2QL9 - chains A and D of the 7 polymer chains in the assembly; structure by X-ray diffraction, 2.14 A resolution.

# Chain A
Protein: Caspase-7
Source organism: Homo sapiens
Notes: EC 3.4.22.60; fragment: P20 subunit
UniProt: P55210 (CASP7_HUMAN); residues 24-196 here = UniProt positions 24-196
Sequence (173 residues; row label = number of the first residue in the row):
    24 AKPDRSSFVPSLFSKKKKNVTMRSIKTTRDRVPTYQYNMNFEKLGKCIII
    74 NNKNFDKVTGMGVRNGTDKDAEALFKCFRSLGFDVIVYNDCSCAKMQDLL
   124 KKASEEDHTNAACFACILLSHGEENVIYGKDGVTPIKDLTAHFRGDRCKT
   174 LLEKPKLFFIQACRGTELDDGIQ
Unresolved in the structure: 24-56
UniProt features mapped onto this chain:
  - region: Lys-38 to Lys-41 (Exosite), Lys-76 to Arg-87 (Loop L1), Arg-187 to Gln-196 (Loop L2)
  - active site: His-144, Cys-186
  - site: Phe-36, Ser-37 (Cleavage), Met-45, Arg-46 (Cleavage), Ser-47, Ile-48 (Cleavage), Arg-187 (Involved in allosteric regulation)
  - modified residue: Ser-30 (Phosphoserine), Ser-37 (Phosphoserine), Thr-173 (Phosphothreonine)
  - mutagenesis: Ser-30 (S30A: Abolished phosphorylation by PAK2; when associated with A-173 and A-239; S30E: Mimics phosphorylation; does not affect thiol protease activity), Lys-38 to Lys-41 (Decreased ability to cleave PARP1 and PTGES3; Decreased ability to cleave PARP1), Lys-39 to Lys-40 (Does not affect ability to cleave PARP1; Decreased ability to cleave PARP1. Decreased RNA-binding), Lys-39 (K39E: Decreased ability to cleave PARP1), Thr-173 (T173A: Abolished phosphorylation by PAK2; when associated with A-30 and A-239), Cys-186 (C186A: Abolished thiol protease activity), Arg-187 (R187K: Does not significantly affect thiol protease catalytic efficiency; R187M/A/G: Reduced thiol protease catalytic efficiency; R187W/N: Strongly reduced thiol protease catalytic efficiency), Asp-192 (D192A: Strongly reduced thiol protease activity)

# Chain D
Protein: Caspase-7
Source organism: Homo sapiens
Notes: EC 3.4.22.60; fragment: P10 subunit
UniProt: P55210 (CASP7_HUMAN); residues 507-603 here correspond to UniProt positions 207-303 (UniProt number = residue number - 300)
Sequence (97 residues; each row starts with the number of its first residue):
   507 ANPRYKIPVEADFLFAYSTVPGYYSWRSPGRGSWFVQALCSILEEHGKDL
   557 EIMQILTRVNDRVARHFESQSDDPHFHEKKQIPCVVSMLTKELYFSQ
Unresolved in the structure: 507-511
UniProt features mapped onto this chain:
  - region: Val-526 to Gly-538 (Loop L3), Glu-574 to Ile-588 (Loop L4)
  - site: Tyr-523 (Involved in allosteric regulation)
  - modified residue: Arg-533 (Microbial infection: ADP-riboxanated arginine), Ser-539 (Phosphoserine)

# Interface between chain A and chain D
Contacting residue pairs (12; chain A residue first):
  Tyr-58(A) / Arg-564(D)
  Arg-167(A) / Tyr-529(D)
  Glu-176(A) / Arg-571(D)  salt bridge
  Asp-192(A) / Pro-514(D)
  Asp-192(A) / Val-515(D)  hydrogen bond (side chain-backbone)
  Asp-192(A) / Glu-516(D)  hydrogen bond (side chain-backbone)
  Asp-193(A) / Lys-512(D)  hydrogen bond (backbone-side chain)
  Gly-194(A) / Ile-513(D)
  Ile-195(A) / Lys-512(D)
  Ile-195(A) / Ile-513(D)  hydrogen bond (backbone-backbone)
  Gln-196(A) / Lys-512(D)
  Gln-196(A) / Ile-513(D)

# Summary
Chain A and chain D each contribute 8 residues to their interface, with 4 hydrogen bonds and 1 salt bridge.
Polar contacts include Glu-176(A)/Arg-571(D), Asp-192(A)/Val-515(D) and Asp-192(A)/Glu-516(D). UniProt lists
active-site residues His-144(A) and Cys-186(A) and 11 mutagenesis sites on chain A.
Chain A is Caspase-7 and chain D is Caspase-7, both from Homo sapiens; the structure, Crystal Structure of
Caspase-7 with inhibitor AC-DQMD-CHO, was determined by X-ray diffraction (same publication as 2QL5, 2QL7,
2QLB, 2QLF and 2QLJ).
